8P5X - chains B and F of the 12 polymer chains in the assembly; structure by electron microscopy, 2.29 A resolution.

[Chain B (and F)]
Protein: 2-oxoglutarate dehydrogenase E1/E2 component
From: Corynebacterium glutamicum ATCC 13032
Notes: EC 1.2.4.2, 2.3.1.61; chain F of this document is another copy of the same molecule, construct and numbering; everything in this record applies to it too
Reference sequence: Q8NRC3 (ODO12_CORGL); residues 1-1221 here = UniProt positions 1-1221
Chain sequence (1223 residues; numbered -1 to 1221; the number before each row is that of its first residue; numbers below 1 keep their minus sign (Gly-1 is residue -1)):
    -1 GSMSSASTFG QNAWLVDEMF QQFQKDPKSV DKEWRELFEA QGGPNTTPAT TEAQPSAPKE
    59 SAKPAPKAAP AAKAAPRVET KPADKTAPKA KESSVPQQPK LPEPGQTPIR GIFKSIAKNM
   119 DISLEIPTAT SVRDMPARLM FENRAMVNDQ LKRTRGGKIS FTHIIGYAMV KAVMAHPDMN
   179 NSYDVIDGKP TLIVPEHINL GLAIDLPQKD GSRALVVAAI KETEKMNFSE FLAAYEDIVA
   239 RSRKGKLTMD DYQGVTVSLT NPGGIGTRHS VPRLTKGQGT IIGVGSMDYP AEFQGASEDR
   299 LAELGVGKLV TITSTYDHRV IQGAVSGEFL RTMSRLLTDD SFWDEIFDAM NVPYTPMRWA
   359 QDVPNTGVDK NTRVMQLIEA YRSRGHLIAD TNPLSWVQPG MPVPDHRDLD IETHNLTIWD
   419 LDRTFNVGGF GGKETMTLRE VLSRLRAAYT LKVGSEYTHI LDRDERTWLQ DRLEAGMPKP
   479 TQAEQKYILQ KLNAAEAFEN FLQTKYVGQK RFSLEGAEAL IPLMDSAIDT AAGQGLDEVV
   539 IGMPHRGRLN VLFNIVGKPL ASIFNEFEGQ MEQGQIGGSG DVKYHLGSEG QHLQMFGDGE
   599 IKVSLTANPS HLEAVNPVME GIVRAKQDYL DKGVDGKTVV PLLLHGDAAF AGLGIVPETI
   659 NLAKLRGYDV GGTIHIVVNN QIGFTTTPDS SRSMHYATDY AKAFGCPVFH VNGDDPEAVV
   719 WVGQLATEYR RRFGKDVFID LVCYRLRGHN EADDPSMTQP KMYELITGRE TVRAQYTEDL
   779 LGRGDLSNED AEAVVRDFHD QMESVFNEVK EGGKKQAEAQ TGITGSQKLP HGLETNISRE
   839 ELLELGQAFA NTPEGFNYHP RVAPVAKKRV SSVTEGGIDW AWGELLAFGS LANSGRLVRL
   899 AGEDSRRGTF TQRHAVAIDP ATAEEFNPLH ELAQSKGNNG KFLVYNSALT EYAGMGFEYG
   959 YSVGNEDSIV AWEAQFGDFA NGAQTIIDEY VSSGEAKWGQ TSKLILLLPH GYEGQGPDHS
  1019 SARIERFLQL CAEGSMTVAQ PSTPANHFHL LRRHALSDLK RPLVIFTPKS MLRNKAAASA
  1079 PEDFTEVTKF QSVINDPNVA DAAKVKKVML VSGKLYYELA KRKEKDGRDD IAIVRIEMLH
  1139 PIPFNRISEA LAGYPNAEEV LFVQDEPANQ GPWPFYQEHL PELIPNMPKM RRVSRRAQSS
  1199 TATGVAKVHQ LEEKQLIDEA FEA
Unresolved in the structure: -1 to 101, 564-577, 806-829
Sequence notes: expression tag (-1 to 0)
Bound ions: Mg2+: Asn678, Ile680 (together with thiamine diphosphate)
Small-molecule neighbours:
  - thiamine diphosphate (TPP), molecule 1: Arg544, Ser608, His609, Leu610, Gly644, Asp645, Ala646, Ala647, Leu651, Asn678, Ile680, Gly681, Phe682, His747
  - thiamine diphosphate (TPP), molecule 2: Glu901, Leu947, Glu949, Gln973, Phe977
UniProt features mapped onto this chain:
  - region: Ser2 to Gly40 (2-oxoglutarate dehydrogenase E1, N-terminal part)
  - active site: His316 (Proton acceptor)
  - binding site (thiamine diphosphate): Arg544, Ser608, Leu610, Asp645, Ala646, Ala647, Asn678
  - binding site (2-oxoglutarate): His583, Ser608, His1017
  - binding site (Mg(2+)): Asp645, Asn678, Ile680
  - binding site (acetyl-CoA): Thr1035, Arg1051, Lys1087, Ser1090, Arg1144
  - mutagenesis: Thr258 (T258A: Loss of E2 succinyltransferase activity, but nearly no effect on E1 dehydrogenase activity), His316 (H316C: Loss of E2 succinyltransferase activity, and 2-fold reduction in E1 dehydrogenase activity), Gln320 (Q320D: Slight reduction in E2 succinyltransferase activity and in E1 dehydrogenase activity)
Reported in the primary citation:
  - catalytic residues: His316, Gln320, His543, His583, His747, His1017 (citing earlier work)
  - specificity-determining residues: Ser129, Tyr314 (by similarity / conservation)

[How chain B and chain F interact]
Contacting residue pairs - 58 pairs, chain B then chain F:
  Leu122(B) with Leu122(F)
  Pro125(B) with Met118(F); Leu122(F), hydrophobic; Arg271(F)
  Thr126(B) with Arg271(F), hydrogen bond (backbone-side chain)
  Ala127(B) with Val269(F)
  Thr128(B) with Ser268(F); Val269(F), hydrogen bond (backbone-backbone)
  Ser129(B) with His267(F)
  Val130(B) with Thr265(F); Arg266(F), hydrogen bond (backbone-backbone); His267(F), hydrogen bond (backbone-backbone)
  Arg131(B) with Ile263(F); Gly264(F)
  Asp132(B) with Arg266(F), salt bridge; Ala289(F), hydrogen bond (side chain-backbone)
  Met133(B) with Ala289(F)
  Pro134(B) with Ala289(F); Gln292(F)
  Ile184(B) with Gln104(F)
  Pro188(B) with Pro106(F); Ile107(F), hydrogen bond (backbone-backbone)
  Thr189(B) with Gln104(F); Thr105(F)
  Leu190(B) with Gly103(F); Gln104(F); Thr105(F), hydrogen bond (backbone-backbone)
  Ile191(B) with Gly103(F)
  Val192(B) with Pro102(F); Gly103(F), hydrogen bond (backbone-backbone)
  Pro288(B) with Glu290(F)
  Glu290(B) with Glu290(F)
  Phe291(B) with Phe291(F), hydrophobic
  Glu301(B) with Arg298(F)
  Leu302(B) with Arg298(F); Leu302(F), hydrophobic
  Val304(B) with Glu290(F)
  Gly305(B) with Glu290(F), hydrogen bond (backbone-backbone)
  Leu307(B) with Glu290(F)
  His316(B) with Met118(F)
  Arg317(B) with Asp119(F), salt bridge
  Gln320(B) with Phe111(F); Ile114(F); Arg211(F); Leu213(F)
  Ala322(B) with Arg211(F); Ile263(F)
  Gly325(B) with Ile263(F)
  Glu326(B) with Arg211(F), salt bridge
  Arg329(B) with Ile263(F)
  Trp357(B) with Gln292(F)
  Gln359(B) with Gly293(F); Ala294(F); Glu296(F)
  Asp360(B) with Gly293(F), hydrogen bond (backbone-backbone); Ser295(F)
  Pro362(B) with Asp297(F)
  Trp417(B) with Gly293(F), hydrogen bond (side chain-backbone)
Other interface residues (no listed pair), chain B (44 interface residues in all): Glu123, Ile124, Tyr181, Pro193, Glu194, His267, Gly303
Other interface residues (no listed pair), chain F (36 interface residues in all): Ala115, Ser121, Ala212, Pro288

[In short]
44 residues of chain B and 36 residues of chain F are in contact; the contacts include 11 hydrogen bonds and 3
salt bridges. Polar contacts include Asp132(B)-Arg266(F), Arg317(B)-Asp119(F) and Glu326(B)-Arg211(F). Chain B
binds thiamine diphosphate. The paper reports catalytic residues His316(B), Gln320(B) and His543(B) among
others; specificity determinants Ser129(B) and Tyr314(B).
Chain B and chain F are both 2-oxoglutarate dehydrogenase E1/E2 component (Corynebacterium glutamicum ATCC
13032); the structure, Single particle cryo-EM structure of the complex between Corynebacterium glutamicum
homohexameric 2-oxoglutarate dehydrogenase OdhA and the ..., was determined by electron microscopy (same
publication as 8P5R).
